PDB entry 1MDM | X-ray diffraction, 2.80 A resolution | chains D and B of the 4 polymer chains in the assembly

Chain D:
Molecule: Pax5/ets binding site on the mb-1 promoter
Sequence (26 nucleotides; numbered 1 to 26; the number before each row is that of its first residue):
     1 AAGGCCACTG GAGCCCATCT CCGGCA

Chain B:
Protein: C-ets-1 protein
Organism: Mus musculus
Notes: fragment: inhibited ets dna-binding domain, residues 280-440
Reference sequence: P27577 (ETS1_MOUSE); residue numbers follow UniProt; this construct covers 280-440
Amino-acid sequence (161 residues; each row starts with the number of its first residue):
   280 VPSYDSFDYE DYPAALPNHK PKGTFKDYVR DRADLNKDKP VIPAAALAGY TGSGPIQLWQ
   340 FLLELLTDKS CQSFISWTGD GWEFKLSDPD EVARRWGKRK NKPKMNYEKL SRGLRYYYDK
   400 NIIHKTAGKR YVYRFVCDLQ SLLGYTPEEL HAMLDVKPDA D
Unresolved in the structure: 280-308, 438-440
Swiss-Prot annotation at these positions:
  - DNA-binding region: Ile335 to Val415 (ETS)
  - region: Phe304 to Ala312 (Helix HI-1), Ala323 to Thr330 (Helix HI-2), Leu418 to Leu422 (Helix H4), Pro426 to Met432 (Helix H5)
  - modified residue: Ser282 (Phosphoserine), Ser285 (Phosphoserine), Lys305 (N6-acetyllysine)
  - mutagenesis: Ser282 to Ser285 (Decreased phosphorylation, leading to decreased autoinhibition. Strongly decreased phosphorylation, leading to stongly decreased autoinhibition; when associated with A-251), Leu429 (L429A: Reduced autoinhibition)
Reported in the primary citation:
  - contacts within the chain: Arg309-Ile321 (hydrophobic contact), Arg309-Leu326 (hydrophobic contact), Arg309-Tyr329 (hydrophobic contact), Pro319-Pro322 (hydrophobic contact), Val320-Thr346 (backbone contact), Val320-Tyr424 (hydrophobic contact), Val320-Leu429 (hydrophobic contact), Val320-Met432 (hydrophobic contact), Val320-Leu433 (hydrophobic contact), Ile321-Glu343, Ile321-Leu326 (hydrophobic contact), Ile321-Leu422 (hydrophobic contact), Ala323-Glu343 (hydrogen bond), Leu326-Trp338 (hydrophobic contact), Tyr329-Leu421, Thr330-Leu421
  - conformationally variable residues (order/disorder transition): Asp310 to Lys318
  - mutagenesis - F304A, Y307A, Y424A: decreased stability
  - mutagenesis - L422A: unchanged stability

Chain D / chain B interface:
Pairs across the interface - 15 pairs, chain D then chain B:
  DA17(D) - Gln336(B)  sugar contact
  DT18(D) - Gln336(B)  phosphate contact
  DT18(D) - Leu337(B)  hydrogen bond to the phosphate
  DT18(D) - Lys379(B)  hydrogen bond to the phosphate
  DT18(D) - Tyr395(B)  phosphate contact
  DT18(D) - Tyr396(B)  hydrogen bond to the phosphate
  DC19(D) - Trp375(B)  hydrogen bond to the phosphate
  DC19(D) - Lys379(B)  salt bridge to the phosphate
  DC19(D) - Met384(B)  phosphate contact
  DT20(D) - Lys383(B)  phosphate contact
  DT20(D) - Met384(B)  phosphate contact
  DT20(D) - Lys388(B)  salt bridge to the phosphate
  DT20(D) - Arg391(B)  base contact
  DC21(D) - Arg391(B)  base contact
  DC22(D) - Glu387(B)  base contact
Interface residues without a listed pair, chain B (12 interface residues in all): Lys381

Summary:
6 residues of chain D and 12 residues of chain B are in contact, with 4 hydrogen bonds and 2 salt bridges.
Polar pairs include DT18(D)-Leu337(B), DT18(D)-Lys379(B) and DT18(D)-Tyr396(B). The paper reports that F304A,
Y307A and Y424A of chain B reduce stability; conformational variability at Asp310(B).
Here chain D is Pax5/ets binding site on the mb-1 promoter and chain B is C-ets-1 protein (Mus musculus).
Entry 1MDM (Inhibited fragment of ets-1 and paired domain of PAX5 bound to DNA) was determined by X-ray
diffraction together with 1MD0 from the same study.
